PDB entry 2AYG | X-ray diffraction, 3.10 A resolution | chains A and B of the 4 polymer chains in the assembly

[Chain A (and B)]
Name: Regulatory protein E2
From: Human papillomavirus type 6a
Notes: fragment: C terminal domain; chain B of this document is another copy of the same molecule, construct and numbering; everything in this record applies to it too
UniProt: Q84294 (VE2_HPV6A); the construct lacks a stretch of the UniProt sequence, so the offset changes along the chain: 281-304 = UniProt 282-305; 305-366 = UniProt 307-368
Chain sequence (87 residues; row label = number of the first residue in the row):
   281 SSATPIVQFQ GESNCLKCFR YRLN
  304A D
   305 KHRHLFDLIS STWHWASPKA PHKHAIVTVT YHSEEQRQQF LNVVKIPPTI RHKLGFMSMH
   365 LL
Sequence notes: variant Met361 (Leu365 in Q84294)
Reported in the primary citation:
  - binding site for the 18-nt DNA strand: Asn294, Cys295, Cys298, Arg302, Thr353
  - binding site for the 18-nt DNA strand: Ser293, Lys297, Arg300, Thr316
  - contacts within the chain: Lys297-Tyr301 (hydrogen bond)
  - conformationally variable residues (side-chain flip): Lys297, Tyr301, Arg302
  - specificity-determining residues: Arg302
  - self-association interface (contacts with another copy of this molecule); pairs are residue here / residue on that copy: Lys323-Asp311 (salt bridge) (proposed by the authors, not directly observed)

[Interface between chain A and chain B]
Contacting residue pairs (52; chain A residue first):
  Ile286(A) - Leu365(B)  hydrophobic
  Gln288(A) - Leu365(B)
  Asp311(A) - Lys323(B)
  Leu312(A) - Trp319(B)  hydrophobic
  Leu312(A) - Ser321(B)
  Leu312(A) - Ala324(B)
  Leu312(A) - Pro325(B)  hydrophobic
  Ile313(A) - Trp319(B)
  Ile313(A) - Ala320(B)  hydrogen bond (backbone-backbone)
  Ile313(A) - Ser321(B)  hydrogen bond (backbone-side chain)
  Ser314(A) - Trp317(B)
  Ser314(A) - His318(B)
  Ser314(A) - Trp319(B)
  Ser314(A) - Ala320(B)
  Ser315(A) - Trp317(B)
  Ser315(A) - His318(B)  hydrogen bond (side chain-backbone)
  Ser315(A) - Ala320(B)
  Trp317(A) - Ser314(B)
  Trp317(A) - Ser315(B)
  His318(A) - Ser314(B)
  His318(A) - Ser315(B)  hydrogen bond (backbone-backbone)
  Trp319(A) - Leu312(B)  hydrophobic
  Trp319(A) - Ile313(B)
  Trp319(A) - Ser314(B)
  Trp319(A) - Thr334(B)
  Trp319(A) - Leu366(B)  hydrophobic
  Ala320(A) - Ile313(B)  hydrogen bond (backbone-backbone)
  Ser321(A) - Ile313(B)
  Lys323(A) - Asp311(B)  salt bridge
  Lys323(A) - Leu312(B)
  Lys323(A) - His336(B)  hydrogen bond
  Ala324(A) - Leu312(B)
  Pro325(A) - Leu312(B)
  Pro325(A) - Leu366(B)
  Thr334(A) - Trp319(B)
  Lys357(A) - His364(B)  hydrogen bond (side chain-backbone)
  Lys357(A) - Leu365(B)
  Leu358(A) - His364(B)
  Gly359(A) - Ser362(B)
  Phe360(A) - Met361(B)
  Phe360(A) - Ser362(B)  hydrogen bond (backbone-backbone)
  Met361(A) - Phe360(B)
  Ser362(A) - Gly359(B)
  Ser362(A) - Phe360(B)  hydrogen bond (side chain-backbone)
  His364(A) - Lys357(B)
  His364(A) - Leu358(B)
  Leu365(A) - Ile286(B)  hydrophobic
  Leu365(A) - Gln288(B)
  Leu365(A) - Lys357(B)
  Leu365(A) - Gly359(B)
  Leu366(A) - Trp319(B)  hydrophobic
  Leu366(A) - Pro325(B)
Interface residues without a listed pair, chain A (30 interface residues in all): Arg300, Asn304, Phe310, His326, Thr332
Interface residues without a listed pair, chain B (32 interface residues in all): Arg300, Asn304, Phe310, Pro322, His326, Thr332

[In short]
30 residues of chain A face 32 of chain B across their interface; the contacts include 9 hydrogen bonds and 1
salt bridge. Polar pairs include Lys323(A)-Asp311(B), Ile313(A)-Ser321(B) and Ser315(A)-His318(B). The paper
reports a binding site for the 18-nt DNA strand at Asn294(A), Cys295(A) and Cys298(A) among others; the
specificity determinant Arg302(A).
Both chains are Regulatory protein E2 (Human papillomavirus type 6a). Entry 2AYG (Crystal structure of HPV6a
E2 DNA binding domain bound to an 18 base pair DNA target) was determined by X-ray diffraction (same
publication as 2AYB).
